Entry 4W9I (X-ray diffraction, 2.40 A resolution); this record covers chains A and B of the 3 polymer chains in the assembly.

[Chain A]
Name: Transcription elongation factor B polypeptide 2
Organism: Homo sapiens
Reference sequence: Q15370 (ELOB_HUMAN); numbering as in UniProt (aligned over 1-104)
Sequence (104 residues; row label = number of the first residue in the row):
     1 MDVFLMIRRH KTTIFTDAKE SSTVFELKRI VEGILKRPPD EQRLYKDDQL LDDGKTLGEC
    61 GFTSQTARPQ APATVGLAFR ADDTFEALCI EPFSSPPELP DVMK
Not modelled in the structure: 104
Modified positions: C60 (S-(dimethylarsenic)cysteine; CAS); C89 (S-(dimethylarsenic)cysteine; CAS)
UniProt features mapped onto this chain:
  - modified residue: M1 (N-acetylmethionine), T84 (Phosphothreonine)

[Chain B]
Name: Transcription elongation factor B polypeptide 1
Organism: Homo sapiens
Reference sequence: Q15369 (ELOC_HUMAN); residue numbers follow UniProt; this construct covers 17-112
Sequence (97 residues; row label = number of the first residue in the row):
    16 MMYVKLISSD GHEFIVKREH ALTSGTIKAM LSGPGQFAEN ETNEVNFREI PSHVLSKVCM
    76 YFTYKVRYTN SSTEIPEFPI APEIALELLM AANFLDC
Not modelled in the structure: 16, 48-57
Differences from the reference sequence: initiating methionine (16)

[How chain A and chain B interact]
Contacting residue pairs (51):
  F4(A) - T78(B)
  F4(A) - R82(B)
  M6(A) - M75(B)  hydrophobic
  R8(A) - H27(B)
  K11(A) - D25(B)  hydrogen bond (side chain-backbone)
  K11(A) - G26(B)
  K11(A) - H27(B)
  K11(A) - E28(B)  hydrogen bond (backbone-backbone)
  T12(A) - E28(B)
  T13(A) - E28(B)  hydrogen bond (backbone-backbone)
  T13(A) - F29(B)
  T13(A) - I30(B)  hydrogen bond (backbone-backbone)
  I14(A) - I30(B)
  F15(A) - F29(B)  hydrophobic
  F15(A) - I30(B)  hydrogen bond (backbone-backbone)
  F15(A) - V31(B)  hydrophobic
  F15(A) - S71(B)
  F15(A) - C74(B)  hydrophobic
  F15(A) - M75(B)  hydrophobic
  T16(A) - Y18(B)
  D17(A) - K32(B)  salt bridge
  I34(A) - Y18(B)
  I34(A) - I30(B)  hydrophobic
  L35(A) - I30(B)  hydrophobic
  P69(A) - M75(B)
  P69(A) - T78(B)
  P69(A) - Y79(B)  hydrophobic
  P69(A) - R82(B)
  Q70(A) - M75(B)
  Q70(A) - Y79(B)
  Q70(A) - P91(B)
  Q70(A) - F93(B)
  Q70(A) - P94(B)
  P72(A) - M75(B)
  E91(A) - H27(B)
  P92(A) - H27(B)  hydrogen bond (backbone-side chain)
  F93(A) - H27(B)
  F93(A) - F29(B)  hydrophobic
  F93(A) - S67(B)
  F93(A) - S71(B)
  S94(A) - D25(B)
  S94(A) - P66(B)
  S94(A) - S67(B)  hydrogen bond (backbone-side chain)
  S94(A) - H68(B)  hydrogen bond
  S95(A) - H68(B)
  P96(A) - H68(B)
  P96(A) - E98(B)
  P97(A) - E102(B)
  L99(A) - P97(B)
  L99(A) - E98(B)
  M103(A) - P97(B)
Also at the interface, not in a pair above, chain A (25 interface residues in all): H10
Also at the interface, not in a pair above, chain B (29 interface residues in all): K72, Y83, E92, I99, L101

[Overview]
Chain A and chain B form an interface of 25 and 29 residues respectively; the contacts include 8 hydrogen
bonds and 1 salt bridge. Among the polar pairs are D17(A)-K32(B), K11(A)-D25(B) and P92(A)-H27(B).
Here chain A is Transcription elongation factor B polypeptide 2 and chain B is Transcription elongation factor
B polypeptide 1, both from Homo sapiens. Entry 4W9I (pVHL:EloB:EloC in complex with
(2S,4R)-1-((2S,4R)-1-acetyl-4-hydroxypyrrolidine-2-carbonyl)-4-hydroxy-N-(4-(4-methylthiazol-5-yl)benzyl)pyrrolidine-2-carboxamide
(ligand 10)) was determined by X-ray diffraction (same publication as 4W9C, 4W9D, 4W9E, 4W9F, 4W9G, 4W9H and 3
further entries).
